PDB entry 8A65 | X-ray diffraction, 1.60 A resolution | chains A and B

# Chain A
Name: 14-3-3 protein sigma
Source organism: Homo sapiens
Reference sequence: P31947 (1433S_HUMAN); residue numbers follow UniProt; this construct covers 1-231
Chain sequence (236 residues; row label = number of the first residue in the row; numbers below 1 keep their minus sign (Gly-4 is residue -4)):
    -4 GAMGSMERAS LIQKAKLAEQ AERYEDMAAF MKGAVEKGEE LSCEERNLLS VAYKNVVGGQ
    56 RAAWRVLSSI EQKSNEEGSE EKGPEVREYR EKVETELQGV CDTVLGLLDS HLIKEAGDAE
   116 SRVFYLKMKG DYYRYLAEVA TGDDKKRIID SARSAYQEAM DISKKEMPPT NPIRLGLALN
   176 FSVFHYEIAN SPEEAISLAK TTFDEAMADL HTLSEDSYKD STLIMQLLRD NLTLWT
Glycans and other covalent adducts: compound L70 linked to Cys38
Sequence notes: expression tag (-4 to 0)
Metal / ion sites: Mg2+ site 1 near Ser37 (its only coordinating residue here); Mg2+ site 2 near Glu89 (its only coordinating residue here)
Small-molecule neighbours: L70 ((3S)-1-[2-azanyl-3,5-bis(chloranyl)phenyl]carbonyl-N-[2-[2-(dimethylamino)ethyldisulfanyl]ethyl]piperidine-3-carboxamide): Glu39, Asn42, Ser45, Phe119, Lys122, Pro167, Ile168, Gly171, Leu172, Asp215, Ile219
UniProt features mapped onto this chain:
  - site (Interaction with phosphoserine on interacting protein): Arg56, Arg129
  - modified residue (Phosphoserine): Ser5, Ser74
From the paper describing this entry:
  - binding site for L70: Cys38

# Chain B
Name: Forkhead box protein O1
Reference sequence: Q12778 (FOXO1_HUMAN); residues 21-28 here = UniProt positions 21-28
Chain sequence (8 residues; numbered 21 to 28; the number before each row is that of its first residue):
    21 RSCTWPLP
Modified / non-standard residues: Ser22 (phosphoserine; SEP); Cys23 (S-hydroxycysteine; CSO); Thr24 (phosphothreonine; TPO)
UniProt features mapped onto this chain:
  - modified residue: Thr24 (Phosphothreonine)
  - mutagenesis: Thr24 (T24A: Abolishes PKB/AKT1-mediated phosphorylation but does not prevent phosphorylation of Ser-256 or Ser-319. Also inhibits binding of 14-3-3 proteins ...)

# Chain A / chain B interface
Contacting residue pairs - 27 pairs, chain A then chain B:
  Ser45(A) - Pro26(B)
  Lys49(A) - Pro26(B)
  Lys49(A) - Pro28(B)
  Asn50(A) - Pro28(B)
  Arg56(A) - Arg21(B)
  Arg56(A) - Thr24(B)
  Arg60(A) - Arg21(B)
  Lys122(A) - Pro26(B)
  Arg129(A) - Thr24(B)
  Tyr130(A) - Thr24(B)
  Gly171(A) - Trp25(B)
  Leu174(A) - Cys23(B)
  Leu174(A) - Thr24(B)
  Leu174(A) - Trp25(B)
  Asn175(A) - Thr24(B)
  Asn175(A) - Trp25(B)
  Val178(A) - Cys23(B)
  Val178(A) - Thr24(B)
  Tyr181(A) - Ser22(B)
  Glu182(A) - Ser22(B)
  Leu218(A) - Trp25(B)  hydrophobic
  Ile219(A) - Trp25(B)
  Leu222(A) - Trp25(B)  hydrophobic
  Asn226(A) - Ser22(B)
  Asn226(A) - Cys23(B)  hydrogen bond (side chain-backbone)
  Leu229(A) - Ser22(B)
  Trp230(A) - Ser22(B)
Also at the interface, not in a pair above, chain A (22 interface residues in all): Glu133, Asp225

# Summary
Chain A and chain B form an interface of 22 and 7 residues respectively, with 1 hydrogen bond. Its one
hydrogen-bonded contact is Asn226(A)-Cys23(B). Bound to chain B: compound L70. Compound L70 is covalently
linked to Cys38(A). From UniProt: one mutagenesis site on chain B. The paper reports a binding site for L70 at
Cys38(A).
Here chain A is 14-3-3 protein sigma (Homo sapiens) and chain B is Forkhead box protein O1. Entry 8A65 (Small
molecule stabilizer (compound 3) for FOXO1 and 14-3-3) was determined by X-ray diffraction (same publication
as 8A62, 8A68, 8A6F, 8A6H, 8ADM, 8AFN and 8AV0).
